Entry 9J8O (electron microscopy, 4.05 A resolution (low resolution: residue-level contacts below are approximate; hydrogen-bond / salt-bridge calls are withheld)); this record covers chains E and J of the 28 polymer chains in the assembly.

# Chain E
Name: Histone H3.1
From: Homo sapiens
UniProt: P68431 (H31_HUMAN); residues 0-135 here correspond to UniProt positions 1-136 (UniProt number = residue number + 1)
Chain sequence (139 residues; numbered -3 to 135; the number before each row is that of its first residue; numbers below 1 keep their minus sign (Gly-3 is residue -3)):
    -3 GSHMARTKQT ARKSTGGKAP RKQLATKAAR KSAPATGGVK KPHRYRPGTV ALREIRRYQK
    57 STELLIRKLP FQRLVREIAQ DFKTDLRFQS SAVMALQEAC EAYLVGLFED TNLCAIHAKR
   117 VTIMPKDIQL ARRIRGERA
Unresolved in the structure: -3 to 36, 135
Sequence notes: expression tag (-3 to -1)
UniProt features mapped onto this chain:
  - modified residue: Arg2 (Asymmetric dimethylarginine), Thr3 (Phosphothreonine), Lys4 (Allysine), Gln5 (5-glutamyl dopamine), Thr6 (Phosphothreonine), Arg8 (Citrulline), Lys9 (N6,N6,N6-trimethyllysine), Ser10 (ADP-ribosylserine), Thr11 (Phosphothreonine), Lys14 (N6-(2-hydroxyisobutyryl)lysine), Arg17 (Asymmetric dimethylarginine), Lys18 (N6-(2-hydroxyisobutyryl)lysine), Lys23 (N6-(2-hydroxyisobutyryl)lysine), Arg26 (Citrulline), Lys27 (N6,N6,N6-trimethyllysine), Ser28 (ADP-ribosylserine), Lys36 (N6,N6,N6-trimethyllysine), Lys37 (N6-methyllysine), Tyr41 (Phosphotyrosine), Lys56 (N6,N6,N6-trimethyllysine) and 8 more in UniProt
  - lipidation: Lys18 (N6-decanoyllysine)

# Chain J
Molecule: 193-nt DNA strand
From: synthetic construct
Sequence (193 nucleotides; row label = number of the first residue in the row):
     2 ATCTATGAAT TTCGCGACAC AAGGCCTGGA TGTATATATC TGACACGTGC CTGGAGACTA
    62 GGGAGTAATC CCCTTGGCGG TTAAAACGCG GGGGACAGCG CGTACGTGCG TTTAAGCGGT
   122 GCTAGAGCTG TCTACGACCA ATTGAGCGGC CTCGGCACCG GATTCTCAGG CCTGGCTCGC
   182 GATAGGGTCC GAT
Unresolved in the structure: 2-7, 184-194

# Interface between chain E and chain J
Residue-residue contacts (23):
  His39(E) with DT32(J)
  Arg40(E) with DG107(J); DT108(J); DG109(J)
  Tyr41(E) with DT32(J); DG109(J)
  Arg42(E) with DT108(J)
  Pro43(E) with DG107(J); DT108(J)
  Gly44(E) with DG107(J); DT108(J)
  Thr45(E) with DT108(J)
  Val46(E) with DT108(J); DG109(J)
  Ala47(E) with DT108(J)
  Arg49(E) with DT34(J)
  Arg63(E) with DA116(J); DG117(J)
  Lys64(E) with DG117(J)
  Leu65(E) with DG117(J)
  Arg69(E) with DA116(J)
  Arg83(E) with DA125(J); DG126(J)
Other interface residues (no listed pair), chain E (17 interface residues in all): Lys56, Pro66
Other interface residues (no listed pair), chain J (11 interface residues in all): DG33, DA35

# Overview
The interface between chain E and chain J involves 17 residues on one side and 11 on the other.
Here chain E is Histone H3.1 (Homo sapiens) and chain J is a 193-nt DNA strand (synthetic construct). Entry
9J8O (Cryo-EM structure of BAF-Lamin A/C IgF-H1-nucleosome complex) was determined by electron microscopy
together with 9J8N from the same study.
